8SWV - chains A and B of the 8 polymer chains in the assembly; structure by electron microscopy, 3.37 A resolution.

[Chain A]
Molecule: Surface protein gp120
Source organism: Human immunodeficiency virus 1
Notes: engineered mutation(s): A501C
Sequence (516 residues; numbered -4 to 513 plus 1 insertion-coded residue; 3 numbers in that range are skipped by the numbering (no residue carries them; nothing is unmodelled there); the number before each row is that of its first residue; numbers below 1 keep their minus sign (Met-4 is residue -4)):
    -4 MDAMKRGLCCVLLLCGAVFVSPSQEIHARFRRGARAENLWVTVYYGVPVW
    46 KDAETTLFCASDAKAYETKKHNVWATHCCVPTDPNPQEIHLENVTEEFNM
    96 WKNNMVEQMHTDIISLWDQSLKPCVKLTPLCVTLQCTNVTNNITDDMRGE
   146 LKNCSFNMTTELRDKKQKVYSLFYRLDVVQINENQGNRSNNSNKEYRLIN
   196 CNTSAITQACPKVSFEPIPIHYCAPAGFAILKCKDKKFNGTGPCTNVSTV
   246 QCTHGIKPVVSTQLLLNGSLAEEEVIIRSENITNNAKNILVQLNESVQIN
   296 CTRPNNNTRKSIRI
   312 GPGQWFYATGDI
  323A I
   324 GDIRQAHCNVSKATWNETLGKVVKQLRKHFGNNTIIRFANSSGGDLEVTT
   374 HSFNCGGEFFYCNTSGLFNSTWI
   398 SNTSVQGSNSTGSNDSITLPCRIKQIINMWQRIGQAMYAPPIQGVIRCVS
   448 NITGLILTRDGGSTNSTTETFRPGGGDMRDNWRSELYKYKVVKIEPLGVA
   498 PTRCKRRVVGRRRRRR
Disordered / not traced: -4 to 31, 58-65, 78-81, 156-159, 177-188, 398-411, 459-461, 505-513
Disulfide bonds: Cys54-Cys73, Cys119-Cys205, Cys126-Cys196, Cys131-Cys149, Cys218-Cys247, Cys228-Cys239, Cys296-Cys331, Cys378-Cys445, Cys385-Cys418
Covalently attached groups: N-acetylglucosamine (NAG) linked to Asn88, Asn133, Asn137, Asn148, Asn152, Asn197, Asn234, Asn241, Asn262, Asn276, Asn289, Asn295, Asn301, Asn332, Asn339, Asn355, Asn363, Asn386, Asn448
Reported in the primary citation:
  - mutagenesis - T465N: decreased binding to control group

[Chain B]
Molecule: Transmembrane protein gp41
Source organism: Human immunodeficiency virus 1
Sequence (153 residues; each row starts with the number of its first residue):
   512 AVGIGAVFLGFLGAAGSTMGAASMTLTVQARNLLSGIVQQQSNLLRAPEC
   562 QQHLLKLTVWGIKQLQARVLAVERYLRDQQLLGIWGCSGKLICCTNVPWN
   612 STWSNRNLSEIWDNMTWLQWDKEISNYTQIIYGLLEESQNQQEKNEQDLL
   662 ALD
Disordered / not traced: 512-520, 548-571
Disulfide bonds: Cys598-Cys604
Covalently attached groups: N-acetylglucosamine (NAG) linked to Asn611, Asn618, Asn637
Reported in the primary citation:
  - mutagenesis - N611A: increased binding to experimental group

[Interface between chain A and chain B]
Residue-residue contacts (98):
  Leu34(A) - Pro609(B)
  Leu34(A) - Trp610(B)  hydrogen bond (backbone-backbone)
  Leu34(A) - Leu619(B)  hydrophobic
  Trp35(A) - Thr606(B)
  Trp35(A) - Asn607(B)
  Trp35(A) - Val608(B)
  Trp35(A) - Pro609(B)  hydrophobic
  Trp35(A) - Trp610(B)
  Val36(A) - Thr606(B)  hydrogen bond (backbone-backbone)
  Val36(A) - Val608(B)  hydrogen bond (backbone-backbone)
  Val36(A) - Trp610(B)  hydrophobic
  Val36(A) - Trp614(B)  hydrophobic
  Val36(A) - Ile642(B)  hydrophobic
  Thr37(A) - Cys604(B)
  Val38(A) - Leu593(B)  hydrophobic
  Val38(A) - Trp596(B)  hydrophobic
  Val38(A) - Leu602(B)
  Val38(A) - Ile603(B)
  Val38(A) - Cys604(B)  hydrogen bond (backbone-backbone)
  Val38(A) - Leu646(B)  hydrophobic
  Tyr39(A) - Leu602(B)
  Tyr39(A) - Ile603(B)  hydrophobic
  Tyr39(A) - Trp623(B)
  Tyr39(A) - Trp628(B)  hydrophobic
  Tyr40(A) - Leu537(B)
  Tyr40(A) - Leu544(B)
  Tyr40(A) - Asp589(B)
  Tyr40(A) - Gln590(B)
  Tyr40(A) - Leu593(B)  hydrophobic
  Tyr40(A) - Leu602(B)  hydrogen bond (backbone-backbone)
  Gly41(A) - Leu537(B)
  Gly41(A) - Gln540(B)
  Val42(A) - Leu537(B)
  Val42(A) - Trp628(B)  hydrophobic
  Pro43(A) - Leu523(B)  hydrophobic
  Pro43(A) - Ala526(B)
  Pro43(A) - Gln540(B)
  Pro43(A) - Trp628(B)
  Val44(A) - Trp628(B)  hydrophobic
  Val44(A) - Leu629(B)
  Trp45(A) - Leu523(B)  hydrophobic
  Trp45(A) - Ala526(B)  hydrophobic
  Trp45(A) - Leu629(B)
  Lys46(A) - Asp632(B)  salt bridge
  Thr51(A) - Lys574(B)
  Phe53(A) - Gln575(B)
  Ile84(A) - Gly521(B)
  Ile84(A) - Phe522(B)
  Ile84(A) - Gly524(B)
  Leu86(A) - Leu523(B)
  Asn88(A) - Gly527(B)
  Val89(A) - Gly527(B)
  Gln103(A) - Lys574(B)
  Asp107(A) - Lys574(B)  salt bridge
  Ala221(A) - Leu544(B)
  Ala221(A) - Leu545(B)
  Ala221(A) - Ser546(B)
  Ala221(A) - Gly547(B)
  Ala221(A) - Ala582(B)
  Gly222(A) - Leu544(B)
  Gly222(A) - Arg585(B)
  Thr244(A) - Leu523(B)
  Gln246(A) - Gly547(B)  hydrogen bond (side chain-backbone)
  Lys490(A) - Arg585(B)
  Ile491(A) - Leu523(B)  hydrophobic
  Ile491(A) - Leu544(B)  hydrophobic
  Ile491(A) - Arg585(B)  hydrogen bond (backbone-side chain)
  Pro493(A) - Leu544(B)  hydrophobic
  Pro493(A) - Asp589(B)
  Leu494(A) - Leu592(B)  hydrophobic
  Leu494(A) - Leu593(B)  hydrophobic
  Leu494(A) - Trp596(B)  hydrophobic
  Val496(A) - Trp628(B)
  Val496(A) - Trp631(B)  hydrogen bond (backbone-side chain)
  Val496(A) - Ile635(B)
  Val496(A) - Ile642(B)  hydrophobic
  Ala497(A) - Met530(B)  hydrophobic
  Ala497(A) - Trp610(B)
  Ala497(A) - Trp623(B)  hydrophobic
  Ala497(A) - Trp631(B)
  Pro498(A) - Trp610(B)  hydrophobic
  Pro498(A) - Leu619(B)
  Pro498(A) - Ile622(B)  hydrophobic
  Pro498(A) - Trp623(B)  hydrogen bond (backbone-side chain)
  Pro498(A) - Trp631(B)
  Thr499(A) - Trp623(B)
  Arg500(A) - Leu619(B)
  Cys501(A) - Cys605(B)  disulfide
  Lys502(A) - Asn607(B)
  Arg503(A) - Asn607(B)  hydrogen bond (backbone-side chain)
  Arg504(A) - Trp596(B)  hydrogen bond (side chain-backbone)
  Arg504(A) - Gly597(B)  hydrogen bond (side chain-backbone)
  Arg504(A) - Cys598(B)
  Arg504(A) - Lys601(B)  hydrogen bond (backbone-side chain)
  Arg504(A) - Cys605(B)  hydrogen bond (backbone-backbone)
  Arg504(A) - Thr606(B)
  Arg504(A) - Gln650(B)  hydrogen bond
  Arg504(A) - Gln653(B)  hydrogen bond
Also at the interface, not in a pair above, chain A (40 interface residues in all): Ala224, Glu492
Also at the interface, not in a pair above, chain B (54 interface residues in all): Ala525, Ala533, Ser534, Thr536, Ala541, Tyr586, Tyr643
Inter-chain disulfides: Cys501(A)-Cys605(B)

[In short]
The interface between chain A and chain B involves 40 residues on one side and 54 on the other, with 1
disulfide bond, 16 hydrogen bonds and 2 salt bridges. Polar contacts include Lys46(A)-Asp632(B),
Asp107(A)-Lys574(B) and Gln246(A)-Gly547(B). The paper reports that T465N of chain A reduces binding to
control group; N611A of chain B increases binding to experimental group.
Chain A is Surface protein gp120 and chain B is Transmembrane protein gp41, both from Human immunodeficiency
virus 1; the structure, BG505 Boost2 SOSIP.664 in complex with NHP polyclonal antibody IF1, was determined by
electron microscopy (same publication as 8T2E, 8T2F, 8SWW and 8SWX).
